8K1S - chains E and G of the 12 polymer chains in the assembly; structure by electron microscopy, 2.83 A resolution.

== Chain E (and G) ==
Molecule: Ktr system potassium uptake protein A
Source organism: Bacillus subtilis
Notes: chain G of this document is another copy of the same molecule, construct and numbering; everything in this record applies to it too
UniProtKB: O32080 (KTRA_BACSU); residue numbers follow UniProt; this construct covers 1-222
Sequence (222 residues; numbered 1 to 222; the number before each row is that of its first residue):
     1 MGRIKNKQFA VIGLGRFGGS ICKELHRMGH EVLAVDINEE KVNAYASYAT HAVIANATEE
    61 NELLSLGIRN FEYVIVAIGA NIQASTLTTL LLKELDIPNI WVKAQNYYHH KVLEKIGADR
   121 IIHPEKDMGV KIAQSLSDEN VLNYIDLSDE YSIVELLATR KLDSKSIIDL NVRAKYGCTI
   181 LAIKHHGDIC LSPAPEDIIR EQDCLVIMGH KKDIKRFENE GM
Disordered / not traced: 1-6, 141-222
UniProt features mapped onto this chain:
  - binding site (NAD(+)): R16, D36 to N38, N56, A57, I78 to A80, K103 to Q105, H109, E125
Small-molecule neighbours: ADP (adenosine-5'-diphosphate): I12, G13, L14, G15, R16, F17, V35, D36, I37, N38, K41, A55, N56, A57, T58, A77, I78, G79, A80, N81, A84, K103
Reported in the primary citation:
  - mutagenesis - E125Q: abolished stability in response to Ca2+
  - mutagenesis - E125Q: decreased binding to Ktr system potassium uptake protein B

== Chain E / chain G interface ==
Contacting residue pairs - 23 pairs, chain E then chain G:
  T58(E) - Y108(G)
  I82(E) - Q83(G)
  Q83(E) - I82(G)
  Q83(E) - Y108(G)
  Q83(E) - H109(G)
  Q83(E) - V112(G)
  T86(E) - V112(G)
  L87(E) - K111(G)
  L87(E) - V112(G)  hydrophobic
  L90(E) - K115(G)
  L90(E) - I116(G)  hydrophobic
  L91(E) - K115(G)
  E94(E) - K115(G)  salt bridge
  Y108(E) - Q83(G)
  H109(E) - Q83(G)
  K111(E) - L87(G)
  V112(E) - Q83(G)
  V112(E) - T86(G)
  V112(E) - L87(G)  hydrophobic
  K115(E) - L90(G)
  K115(E) - L91(G)
  K115(E) - E94(G)  salt bridge
  I116(E) - L90(G)  hydrophobic
Other interface residues (no listed pair), chain E (15 interface residues in all): N56
Other interface residues (no listed pair), chain G (16 interface residues in all): N56, T58, N106

== In short ==
Chain E and chain G form an interface of 15 and 16 residues respectively; the contacts include 2 salt bridges.
The salt-bridged pair is E94(E)-K115(G). Chain E binds ADP. The paper reports that E125Q of chain E abolishes
stability in response to Ca2+; E125Q of chain E reduces binding to Ktr system potassium uptake protein B.
Chain E and chain G are both Ktr system potassium uptake protein A (Bacillus subtilis); the structure,
Potassium transporter KtrAB from Bacillus subtilis in ADP-bound state, was determined by electron microscopy
(same publication as 8K1T, 8K1U, 8XMH and 8XMI).
